1Y3A - chains A and E; structure by X-ray diffraction, 2.50 A resolution.

# Chain A
Protein: Guanine nucleotide-binding protein G(i), alpha-1 subunit
From: Homo sapiens
Notes: fragment: sequence database residues 25-353
UniProt: P63096 (GNAI1_HUMAN); residues 26-354 here correspond to UniProt positions 25-353 (UniProt number = residue number - 1)
Sequence (329 residues; numbered 26 to 354; the number before each row is that of its first residue):
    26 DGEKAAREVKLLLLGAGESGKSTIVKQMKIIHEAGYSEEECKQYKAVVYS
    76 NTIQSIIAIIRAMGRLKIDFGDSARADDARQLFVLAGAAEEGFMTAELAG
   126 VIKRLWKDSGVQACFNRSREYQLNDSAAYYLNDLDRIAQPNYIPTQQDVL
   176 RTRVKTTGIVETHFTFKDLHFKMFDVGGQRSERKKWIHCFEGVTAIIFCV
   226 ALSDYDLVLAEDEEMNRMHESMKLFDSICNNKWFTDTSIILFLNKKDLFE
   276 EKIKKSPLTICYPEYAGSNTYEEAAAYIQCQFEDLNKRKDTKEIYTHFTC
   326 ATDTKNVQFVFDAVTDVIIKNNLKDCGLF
Unresolved in the structure: 26-33, 112-118, 234-239, 346-354
Residues lining bound ligands: GDP (guanosine-5'-diphosphate): Ala41, Gly42, Glu43, Ser44, Gly45, Lys46, Ser47, Thr48, Asp150, Ser151, Leu175, Arg176, Thr177, Arg178, Asn269, Lys270, Asp272, Leu273, Thr324, Cys325, Ala326, Thr327
Swiss-Prot annotation at these positions:
  - binding site (Mg(2+)): Thr182
Reported in the primary citation:
  - conformationally variable residues (order/disorder transition): Leu234 to Glu239

# Chain E
Protein: KB752 peptide
From: Homo sapiens
Sequence (16 residues; each row starts with the number of its first residue):
     1 SRVTWYDFLMEDTKSR
Unresolved in the structure: 13-16

# Interface between chain A and chain E
Contacting residue pairs (33):
  Leu39(A) with Trp5(E)
  Val201(A) with Trp5(E)
  Gly202(A) with Trp5(E), hydrogen bond (backbone-side chain)
  Gly203(A) with Thr4(E)
  Gln204(A) with Val3(E); Thr4(E)
  Arg205(A) with Arg2(E); Val3(E); Thr4(E)
  Ser206(A) with Arg2(E); Val3(E), hydrogen bond (backbone-backbone)
  Glu207(A) with Ser1(E)
  Arg208(A) with Ser1(E), hydrogen bond (side chain-backbone); Val3(E); Phe8(E); Glu11(E), salt bridge
  Trp211(A) with Val3(E), hydrogen bond (side chain-backbone); Thr4(E), hydrogen bond (side chain-backbone); Trp5(E); Phe8(E), hydrophobic
  Ile212(A) with Phe8(E), hydrophobic
  Phe215(A) with Trp5(E), hydrophobic; Phe8(E), hydrophobic
  Lys248(A) with Tyr6(E)
  Leu249(A) with Trp5(E), hydrophobic; Tyr6(E), hydrophobic
  Ser252(A) with Trp5(E); Tyr6(E); Leu9(E); Met10(E)
  Ile253(A) with Trp5(E), hydrophobic; Leu9(E), hydrophobic
  Asn256(A) with Leu9(E)
Also at the interface, not in a pair above, chain A (18 interface residues in all): Phe259
Interface features reported in the paper:
  - hot spots on chain E (mutagenesis) - W5A, F8A: abolished binding to Guanine nucleotide-binding protein G(i), alpha-1 subunit (chain A)
  - hot spots on chain E (mutagenesis) - W5A, F8A: abolished catalytic activity with Guanine nucleotide-binding protein G(i), alpha-1 subunit (chain A)

# Summary
18 residues of chain A face 10 of chain E across their interface; the contacts include 5 hydrogen bonds and 1
salt bridge. Polar pairs include Arg208(A)-Glu11(E), Gly202(A)-Trp5(E) and Arg208(A)-Ser1(E). The paper
reports that W5A and F8A of chain E abolish binding to Guanine nucleotide-binding protein G(i), alpha-1
subunit (chain A); conformational variability at Leu234(A).
Chain A is Guanine nucleotide-binding protein G(i), alpha-1 subunit and chain E is KB752 peptide, both from
Homo sapiens; the structure, Structure of G-Alpha-I1 bound to a GDP-selective peptide provides insight into
guanine nucleotide exchange, was determined by X-ray diffraction.
